Entry 6JQW (X-ray diffraction, 1.44 A resolution); this record covers chains A and B.

[Chain A (and B)]
Name: Salicylate decarboxylase
Source organism: Cutaneotrichosporon moniliiforme
Notes: EC 4.1.1.91; chain B of this document is another copy of the same molecule, construct and numbering; everything in this record applies to it too
UniProt: P0CT50 (SDC_CUTMO); numbering as in UniProt (aligned over 1-350)
Chain sequence (352 residues; numbered -1 to 350; the number before each row is that of its first residue; numbers below 1 keep their minus sign (Gly-1 is residue -1)):
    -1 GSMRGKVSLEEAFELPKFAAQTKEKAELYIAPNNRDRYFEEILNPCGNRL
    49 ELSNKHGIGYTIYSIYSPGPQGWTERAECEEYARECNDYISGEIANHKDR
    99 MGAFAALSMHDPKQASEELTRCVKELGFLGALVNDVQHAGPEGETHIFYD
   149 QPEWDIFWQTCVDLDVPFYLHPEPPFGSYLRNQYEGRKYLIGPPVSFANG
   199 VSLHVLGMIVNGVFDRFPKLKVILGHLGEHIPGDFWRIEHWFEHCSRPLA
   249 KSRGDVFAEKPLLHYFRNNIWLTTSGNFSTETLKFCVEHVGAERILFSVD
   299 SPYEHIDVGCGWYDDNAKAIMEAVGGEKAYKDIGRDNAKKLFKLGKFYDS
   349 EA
Construct notes: expression tag (-1 to 0)
Ion coordination: Zn2+: Glu8, His169, Asp298

[How chain A and chain B interact]
Contacting residue pairs (121):
  Glu25(A) with Leu247(B); Arg251(B), salt bridge
  Tyr27(A) with Trp239(B); Cys243(B), hydrogen bond (backbone-side chain)
  Ile28(A) with Cys243(B); Leu247(B)
  Ala29(A) with His242(B); Pro246(B), hydrophobic
  Pro30(A) with Ser250(B)
  Asn32(A) with His242(B)
  Arg33(A) with Leu247(B)
  Glu142(A) with Asn180(B), hydrogen bond
  His144(A) with Asn180(B); Gln181(B)
  Phe146(A) with Asn180(B); Gln181(B); Arg185(B)
  Asp148(A) with Arg185(B), salt bridge
  Gln149(A) with Gly184(B), hydrogen bond (side chain-backbone); Arg185(B)
  Ser176(A) with Ser176(B), hydrogen bond
  Tyr177(A) with Tyr177(B), hydrophobic; Gln181(B)
  Asn180(A) with Glu142(B), hydrogen bond; His144(B); Phe146(B)
  Gln181(A) with Phe146(B); Tyr177(B); Leu201(B)
  Tyr182(A) with Leu201(B), hydrophobic
  Gly184(A) with Gln149(B), hydrogen bond (backbone-side chain); Asn209(B), hydrogen bond (backbone-side chain)
  Arg185(A) with Phe146(B); Asp148(B), salt bridge; Gln149(B); Leu201(B); Asn209(B)
  Lys186(A) with Asp253(B), salt bridge
  Tyr187(A) with Ala248(B); Arg251(B), hydrogen bond; Asp253(B), hydrogen bond; Phe255(B), hydrophobic
  Leu188(A) with Leu201(B); Leu204(B); Gly205(B); Val208(B), hydrophobic
  Pro191(A) with Arg235(B); Trp239(B), hydrophobic
  Pro192(A) with Leu204(B); Ile236(B); Trp239(B); Phe240(B), hydrophobic
  Val193(A) with Ser200(B); Leu204(B), hydrophobic
  Asn197(A) with Asn197(B), hydrogen bond (backbone-side chain)
  Ser200(A) with Val193(B)
  Leu201(A) with Gln181(B); Tyr182(B), hydrophobic; Arg185(B); Leu188(B)
  Leu204(A) with Leu188(B); Pro192(B); Val193(B), hydrophobic
  Gly205(A) with Leu188(B)
  Val208(A) with Leu188(B), hydrophobic
  Asn209(A) with Gly184(B), hydrogen bond (side chain-backbone)
  His224(A) with Arg235(B), hydrogen bond
  His228(A) with His228(B); Asp232(B), salt bridge
  Gly231(A) with Thr280(B), hydrogen bond (backbone-side chain)
  Asp232(A) with His228(B), salt bridge
  Trp234(A) with Gly274(B); Asn275(B); Phe276(B); Ser277(B)
  Arg235(A) with Pro191(B); His224(B), hydrogen bond; Gly274(B), hydrogen bond (side chain-backbone); Asn275(B)
  Ile236(A) with Pro192(B)
  His238(A) with Glu302(B), salt bridge
  Trp239(A) with Tyr27(B); Pro191(B), hydrophobic; Pro192(B); Tyr301(B); Glu302(B)
  Phe240(A) with Pro192(B), hydrophobic
  His242(A) with Ala29(B); Asn32(B); Tyr301(B), hydrogen bond (side chain-backbone); Glu302(B); His303(B)
  Cys243(A) with Tyr27(B), hydrogen bond (side chain-backbone); Ile28(B)
  Pro246(A) with Ala29(B), hydrophobic
  Leu247(A) with Glu25(B); Ile28(B); Arg33(B)
  Ala248(A) with Tyr187(B)
  Ser250(A) with Pro30(B)
  Arg251(A) with Glu25(B), salt bridge; Tyr187(B), hydrogen bond
  Asp253(A) with Lys186(B), salt bridge; Tyr187(B), hydrogen bond
  Phe255(A) with Tyr187(B), hydrophobic
  Gly274(A) with Trp234(B); Arg235(B), hydrogen bond (backbone-side chain)
  Asn275(A) with Trp234(B); Arg235(B)
  Phe276(A) with Trp234(B)
  Ser277(A) with Trp234(B)
  Glu279(A) with Phe283(B)
  Thr280(A) with Gly231(B)
  Phe283(A) with Glu279(B); Phe283(B), hydrophobic
  Tyr301(A) with Trp239(B); His242(B), hydrogen bond (backbone-side chain)
  Glu302(A) with His238(B), salt bridge; Trp239(B); His242(B), salt bridge
  His303(A) with His242(B)
Also at the interface, not in a pair above, chain A (66 interface residues in all): Leu26, Phe195, Ser244, Ser273, His287
Also at the interface, not in a pair above, chain B (66 interface residues in all): Leu26, Phe195, Ser244, Ser273, His287

[Summary]
Chain A and chain B each contribute 66 residues to their interface, with 21 hydrogen bonds and 11 salt
bridges. Among the polar pairs are Glu25(A)-Arg251(B), Asp148(A)-Arg185(B) and Lys186(A)-Asp253(B). The Zn2+
site is built by Glu8(A), His169(A) and Asp298(A).
Both chains are Salicylate decarboxylase (Cutaneotrichosporon moniliiforme). Entry 6JQW (Crystal structure of
a hydrogenase from Trichosporon moniliiforme) was determined by X-ray diffraction.
